Entry 1TZJ (X-ray diffraction, 1.99 A resolution); this record covers chains A and B of the 4 polymer chains in the assembly.

[Chain A (and B)]
Molecule: 1-aminocyclopropane-1-carboxylate deaminase
Source organism: Pseudomonas sp
Notes: EC 3.5.99.7; chain B of this document is another copy of the same molecule, construct and numbering; everything in this record applies to it too
UniProtKB: Q00740 (1A1D_PSEUD); residues 1-338 here = UniProt positions 1-338
Chain sequence (338 residues; numbered 1 to 338; the number before each row is that of its first residue):
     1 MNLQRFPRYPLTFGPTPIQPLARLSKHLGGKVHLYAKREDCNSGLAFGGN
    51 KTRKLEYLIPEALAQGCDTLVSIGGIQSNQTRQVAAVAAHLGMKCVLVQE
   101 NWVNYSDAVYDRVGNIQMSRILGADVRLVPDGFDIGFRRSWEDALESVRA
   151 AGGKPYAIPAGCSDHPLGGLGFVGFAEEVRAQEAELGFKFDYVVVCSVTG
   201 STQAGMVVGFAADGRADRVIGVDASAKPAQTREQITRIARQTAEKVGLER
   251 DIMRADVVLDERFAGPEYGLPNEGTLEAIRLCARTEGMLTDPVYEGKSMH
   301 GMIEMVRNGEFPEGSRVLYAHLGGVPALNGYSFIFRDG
Unresolved in the structure: 132-138 (chain B: 130-139)
Curated features (UniProtKB/Swiss-Prot):
  - active site: S78 (Nucleophile)
  - modified residue: K51 (N6-(pyridoxal phosphate)lysine)
Covalently attached groups: pyridoxal phosphate (PLP) linked to K51
Ligand contacts:
  - D-vinylglycine (A3B): I73, G74, S78, N79, Q80, A160, G161, T199, Y268, Y294
  - pyridoxal phosphate (PLP): N50, K54, N79, S163, C196, S197, V198, T199, G200, S201, T202, Y294, E295, L322, G323, G324

[Interface between chain A and chain B]
Pairs across the interface (90):
  F13(A) - P17(B)  hydrophobic
  F13(A) - Q19(B)
  F13(A) - C41(B)  hydrophobic
  P17(A) - F13(B)  hydrophobic
  Q19(A) - F13(B)
  R23(A) - A89(B)  hydrogen bond (side chain-backbone)
  R23(A) - H90(B)
  R23(A) - G92(B)
  R38(A) - G44(B)  hydrogen bond (side chain-backbone)
  C41(A) - F13(B)  hydrophobic
  G44(A) - R38(B)  hydrogen bond (backbone-side chain)
  G44(A) - C41(B)
  L45(A) - E286(B)
  L45(A) - G287(B)
  A46(A) - G287(B)
  A46(A) - L289(B)  hydrophobic
  F47(A) - F47(B)  hydrophobic
  F47(A) - V325(B)  hydrophobic
  A86(A) - G287(B)
  A89(A) - R23(B)  hydrogen bond (backbone-side chain)
  A89(A) - A283(B)
  A89(A) - R284(B)
  A89(A) - T285(B)
  A89(A) - G287(B)
  H90(A) - R23(B)
  H90(A) - E286(B)
  G92(A) - R23(B)
  R112(A) - S332(B)
  R112(A) - R336(B)
  V113(A) - N329(B)
  V113(A) - S332(B)
  G114(A) - N329(B)  hydrogen bond (backbone-side chain)
  Q117(A) - L328(B)  hydrogen bond (side chain-backbone)
  Q117(A) - N329(B)
  Q117(A) - Y331(B)
  Q117(A) - S332(B)
  Q117(A) - F335(B)
  M118(A) - L289(B)  hydrophobic
  R120(A) - R284(B)  hydrogen bond (backbone-side chain)
  R120(A) - R336(B)  hydrogen bond (side chain-backbone)
  R120(A) - G338(B)
  I121(A) - I279(B)  hydrophobic
  I121(A) - A283(B)
  I121(A) - R284(B)  hydrogen bond (backbone-side chain)
  I121(A) - L289(B)  hydrophobic
  I121(A) - L328(B)  hydrophobic
  I121(A) - F335(B)  hydrophobic
  I121(A) - G338(B)
  L122(A) - A283(B)
  L122(A) - R284(B)
  L122(A) - G287(B)
  G123(A) - R284(B)
  I279(A) - I121(B)  hydrophobic
  A283(A) - A89(B)
  A283(A) - I121(B)
  A283(A) - L122(B)
  R284(A) - A89(B)
  R284(A) - R120(B)  hydrogen bond (side chain-backbone)
  R284(A) - I121(B)  hydrogen bond (side chain-backbone)
  R284(A) - L122(B)
  R284(A) - G123(B)
  T285(A) - A89(B)
  E286(A) - L45(B)
  E286(A) - H90(B)
  G287(A) - G44(B)
  G287(A) - L45(B)
  G287(A) - A46(B)
  G287(A) - A89(B)
  G287(A) - L122(B)
  L289(A) - A46(B)  hydrophobic
  L289(A) - M118(B)  hydrophobic
  L289(A) - I121(B)  hydrophobic
  L289(A) - L122(B)  hydrophobic
  V325(A) - F47(B)  hydrophobic
  L328(A) - Q117(B)  hydrogen bond (backbone-side chain)
  L328(A) - I121(B)  hydrophobic
  N329(A) - V113(B)
  N329(A) - G114(B)  hydrogen bond (side chain-backbone)
  N329(A) - Q117(B)
  N329(A) - N329(B)  hydrogen bond
  Y331(A) - Q117(B)
  S332(A) - R112(B)
  S332(A) - V113(B)
  S332(A) - Q117(B)
  F335(A) - Q117(B)
  F335(A) - I121(B)  hydrophobic
  R336(A) - R112(B)
  R336(A) - R120(B)  hydrogen bond (backbone-side chain)
  G338(A) - R120(B)
  G338(A) - I121(B)
Other interface residues (no listed pair), chain A (44 interface residues in all): S43, L91, V109, R280, F333, D337
Other interface residues (no listed pair), chain B (44 interface residues in all): S43, A86, V109, R280, P326, F333, D337

[In short]
The chain A/chain B interface involves 44 residues from each chain, with 15 hydrogen bonds. Polar pairs
include R23(A)-A89(B), R38(A)-G44(B) and G114(A)-N329(B). Chain A binds D-vinylglycine. Pyridoxal phosphate is
covalently linked to K51(A). Curated annotation (UniProt) lists active-site residue S78(A) on chain A.
Both chains are 1-aminocyclopropane-1-carboxylate deaminase (Pseudomonas sp). Entry 1TZJ (Crystal Structure of
1-aminocyclopropane-1-carboxylate deaminase complexed with d-vinyl glycine) was determined by X-ray
diffraction together with 1TYZ, 1TZ2, 1TZK and 1TZM from the same study.
